7Q1E - chains B and P of the 5 polymer chains in the assembly; structure by X-ray diffraction, 2.70 A resolution.

Chain B:
Molecule: Tubulin beta chain
Source organism: Ovis aries
UniProt: A0A6P3TCJ9 (A0A6P3TCJ9_SHEEP); the author numbering skips numbers that UniProt does not, so the offset changes along the chain: 1-44 = UniProt 1-44; 47-360 = UniProt 45-358; 369-455 = UniProt 359-445
Sequence (445 residues; numbered 1 to 455; 10 numbers in that range are skipped by the numbering (no residue carries them; nothing is unmodelled there); the number before each row is that of its first residue):
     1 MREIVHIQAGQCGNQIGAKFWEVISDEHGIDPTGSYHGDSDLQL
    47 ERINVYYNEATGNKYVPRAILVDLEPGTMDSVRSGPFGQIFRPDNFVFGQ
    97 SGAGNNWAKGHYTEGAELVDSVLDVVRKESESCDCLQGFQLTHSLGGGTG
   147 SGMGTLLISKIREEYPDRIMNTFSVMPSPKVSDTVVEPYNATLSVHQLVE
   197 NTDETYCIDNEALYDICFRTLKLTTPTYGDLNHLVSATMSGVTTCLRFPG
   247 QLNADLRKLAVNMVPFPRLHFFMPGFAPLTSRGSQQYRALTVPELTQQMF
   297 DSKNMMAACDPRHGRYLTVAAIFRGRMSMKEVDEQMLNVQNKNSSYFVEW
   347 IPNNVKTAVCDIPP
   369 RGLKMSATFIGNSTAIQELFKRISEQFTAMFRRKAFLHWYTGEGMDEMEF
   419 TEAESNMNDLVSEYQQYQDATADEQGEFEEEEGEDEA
Unresolved in the structure: 1, 445-455
Residues lining bound ligands: GTP (guanosine-5'-triphosphate): A9, G10, Q11, C12, Q15, I16, D69, G98, A99, G100, N101, N102, S140, G142, G143, G144, T145, G146, V171, P173, V177, S178, E183, N206, L209, Y224, L227, N228

Chain P:
Molecule: Centromere protein J
Source organism: Homo sapiens
UniProt: Q9HC77 (CENPJ_HUMAN); residues 320-397 here = UniProt positions 320-397
Sequence (79 residues; row label = number of the first residue in the row):
   319 MVNIEERPIKAAIGERKQTFEDYMEEQIQLEEQELKQKQLKEAEGPLPIK
   369 AKPKQPFLKRGEGLARFTNAKSKFQKGKE
Unresolved in the structure: 319-338, 388-397
Differences from the reference sequence: initiating methionine (319); engineered mutation V320 (Ala in Q9HC77), M342 (Leu in Q9HC77)
UniProt features mapped onto this chain:
  - mutagenesis: F338 (F338A: Decreases interaction with alpha/beta-tubulin; when associated with A-339 and A-341), E339 (E339A: Decreases interaction with alpha/beta-tubulin; when associated with A-338 and A-341), Y341 (Y341A: Decreases interaction with alpha/beta-tubulin; when associated with A-338 and A-339), E343 (E343A: Slightly decreases interaction with alpha/beta-tubulin; causes overly long daughter centrioles and enhances ciliary length; when associated with A-344), E344 (E344A: Slightly decreases interaction with alpha/beta-tubulin; causes overly long daughter centrioles and enhances ciliary length; when associated with A-343), F375 (F375A: Decreases interaction with alpha/beta-tubulin; disrupts association with microtubule distal tip; no effect on association with microtubule lattice; when associated with A-385 ...), K377 (K377E: Decreases interaction with alpha/beta-tubulin; disrupts association with microtubule distal tip; no effect on association with microtubule lattice; when associated with E-378), R378 (R378E: Decreases interaction with alpha/beta-tubulin; disrupts association with microtubule distal tip; no effect on association with microtubule lattice; when associated with E-377), F385 (F385A: Decreases interaction with alpha/beta-tubulin; disrupts association with microtubule distal tip; no effect on association with microtubule lattice; when associated with A-375)

How chain B and chain P interact:
Residue-residue contacts (39):
  Y108(B) - Q373(P)
  Y108(B) - P374(P)  hydrogen bond (side chain-backbone)
  Y108(B) - F375(P)
  R158(B) - R384(P)
  P162(B) - R384(P)
  D163(B) - R384(P)
  I165(B) - R384(P)
  V181(B) - M342(P)  hydrophobic
  H192(B) - L376(P)  hydrogen bond (side chain-backbone)
  H192(B) - R378(P)
  Q193(B) - L376(P)
  E196(B) - L376(P)
  E196(B) - K377(P)
  E196(B) - R378(P)
  E196(B) - G379(P)  hydrogen bond (side chain-backbone)
  E196(B) - E380(P)  hydrogen bond (side chain-backbone)
  E196(B) - G381(P)  hydrogen bond (side chain-backbone)
  D199(B) - R384(P)  salt bridge
  R253(B) - R384(P)
  P263(B) - F385(P)  hydrophobic
  R264(B) - L382(P)
  M398(B) - M342(P)  hydrophobic
  F404(B) - Q345(P)
  F404(B) - E349(P)
  H406(B) - E349(P)  salt bridge
  G412(B) - P371(P)
  G412(B) - K372(P)
  G412(B) - Q373(P)  hydrogen bond (backbone-backbone)
  D414(B) - K372(P)
  D414(B) - Q373(P)
  D414(B) - F375(P)
  M416(B) - F375(P)  hydrophobic
  E417(B) - F375(P)
  E420(B) - F375(P)
  E420(B) - K377(P)
  E420(B) - R378(P)  salt bridge
  S423(B) - R378(P)  hydrogen bond (backbone-side chain)
  N424(B) - R378(P)
  D427(B) - R378(P)  salt bridge
Other interface residues (no listed pair), chain B (29 interface residues in all): R164, N197, A403, W407, E411
Other interface residues (no listed pair), chain P (19 interface residues in all): I346, L353

In short:
The interface between chain B and chain P involves 29 residues on one side and 19 on the other, with 7
hydrogen bonds and 4 salt bridges. Polar contacts include D199(B)-R384(P), H406(B)-E349(P) and
E420(B)-R378(P). Chain B binds GTP.
Chain B is Tubulin beta chain (Ovis aries) and chain P is Centromere protein J (Homo sapiens); the structure,
Cpap:tubulin:iih5 alpharep complex, was determined by X-ray diffraction, deposited together with 7Q1F, 7Z0F
and 7Z0G.
